Entry 6Q15 (electron microscopy, 5.15 A resolution (low resolution: residue-level contacts below are approximate; hydrogen-bond / salt-bridge calls are withheld)); this record covers chains O and P of the 110 polymer chains in the assembly.

# Chain O (and P)
Name: Protein InvG
Organism: Salmonella typhimurium (strain LT2 / SGSC1412 / ATCC 700720)
Notes: chain P of this document is another copy of the same molecule, construct and numbering; everything in this record applies to it too
UniProtKB: P35672 (INVG_SALTY); numbering as in UniProt (aligned over 1-562)
Chain sequence (562 residues; row label = number of the first residue in the row):
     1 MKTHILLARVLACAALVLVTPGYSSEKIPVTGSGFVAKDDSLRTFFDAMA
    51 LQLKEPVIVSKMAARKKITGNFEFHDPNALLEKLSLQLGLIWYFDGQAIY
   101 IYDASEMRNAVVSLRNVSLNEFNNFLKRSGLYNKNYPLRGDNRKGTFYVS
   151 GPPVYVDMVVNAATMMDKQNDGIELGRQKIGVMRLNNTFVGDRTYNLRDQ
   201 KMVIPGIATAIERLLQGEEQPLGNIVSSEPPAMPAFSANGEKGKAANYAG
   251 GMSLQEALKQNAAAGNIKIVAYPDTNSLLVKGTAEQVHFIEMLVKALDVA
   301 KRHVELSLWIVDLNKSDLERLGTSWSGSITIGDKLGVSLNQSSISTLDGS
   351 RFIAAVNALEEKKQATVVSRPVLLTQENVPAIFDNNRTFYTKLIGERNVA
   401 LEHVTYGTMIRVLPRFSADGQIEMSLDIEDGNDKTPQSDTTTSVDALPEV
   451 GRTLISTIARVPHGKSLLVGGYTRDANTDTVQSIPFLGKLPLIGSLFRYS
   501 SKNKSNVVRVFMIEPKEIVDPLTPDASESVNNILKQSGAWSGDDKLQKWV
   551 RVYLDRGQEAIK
Disordered / not traced: 1-26, 171-175, 228-251, 558-562 (chain P: 1-31, 171-175, 228-251, 558-562)

# Interface between chain O and chain P
Pairs across the interface - 207 pairs, chain O then chain P:
  Arg-43(O) with Ser-105(P)
  Asp-47(O) with Leu-86(P); Gln-87(P); Leu-88(P); Gly-89(P)
  Ala-50(O) with Leu-86(P)
  Leu-51(O) with Gln-87(P)
  Ile-58(O) with Ser-105(P)
  Asp-95(O) with Arg-139(P); Tyr-148(P); Ser-150(P)
  Gly-96(O) with Arg-139(P)
  Gln-97(O) with Asn-135(P); Tyr-136(P); Pro-137(P); Arg-139(P); Ser-150(P)
  Ala-98(O) with Met-107(P)
  Tyr-100(O) with Met-107(P); Asn-109(P)
  Phe-125(O) with Thr-146(P)
  Arg-128(O) with Asp-141(P)
  Val-154(O) with Asn-109(P)
  Met-158(O) with Tyr-148(P)
  Asn-161(O) with Val-111(P)
  Ala-162(O) with Val-111(P)
  Met-165(O) with Ser-113(P); Thr-146(P)
  Met-166(O) with Lys-144(P); Thr-146(P)
  Gln-169(O) with Leu-114(P); Arg-115(P)
  Gly-176(O) with Gln-220(P); Pro-221(P)
  Arg-177(O) with Pro-221(P); Leu-222(P); Gly-223(P); Gln-260(P)
  Gln-178(O) with Glu-218(P); Gln-220(P); Pro-221(P); Leu-222(P); Gly-223(P)
  Lys-179(O) with Asn-224(P); Val-226(P)
  Ile-180(O) with Leu-214(P); Leu-222(P); Ile-225(P); Val-226(P)
  Gly-181(O) with Val-226(P)
  Val-182(O) with Val-226(P); Ser-227(P)
  Arg-184(O) with Phe-416(P); Ser-417(P)
  Asn-186(O) with Arg-415(P); Ala-418(P)
  Asn-187(O) with Arg-415(P)
  Thr-188(O) with Arg-415(P)
  Phe-189(O) with Arg-415(P)
  Thr-194(O) with Gln-200(P)
  Asn-266(O) with Glu-218(P)
  Lys-268(O) with Leu-214(P)
  Tyr-272(O) with Pro-205(P); Gly-206(P); Ile-207(P)
  Pro-273(O) with Ile-204(P); Pro-205(P); Asn-378(P)
  Asp-274(O) with Arg-193(P); Lys-301(P); Asn-378(P)
  Thr-275(O) with Leu-297(P); Asn-378(P)
  Asn-276(O) with Asn-378(P); Arg-415(P)
  Leu-279(O) with Ile-211(P)
  Lys-281(O) with Leu-214(P); Glu-218(P)
  Ala-300(O) with Arg-460(P)
  Lys-301(O) with Arg-460(P)
  His-303(O) with Arg-460(P)
  Arg-351(O) with Asp-333(P); Lys-334(P)
  Phe-352(O) with Lys-334(P); Leu-335(P); Gly-336(P)
  Ile-353(O) with Gly-336(P); Ile-344(P)
  Ala-354(O) with Gly-336(P); Ser-338(P)
  Ala-355(O) with Ser-338(P)
  Val-356(O) with Val-337(P); Ser-338(P); Leu-339(P); Asn-340(P)
  Ala-358(O) with Asn-340(P); Ile-484(P); Pro-485(P)
  Leu-359(O) with Gln-482(P); Ser-483(P); Pro-485(P)
  Glu-360(O) with Gln-482(P); Ser-483(P)
  Glu-361(O) with Val-481(P); Gln-482(P)
  Lys-362(O) with Asp-479(P); Thr-480(P); Val-481(P)
  Lys-363(O) with Asp-479(P); Thr-480(P)
  Gln-364(O) with Thr-478(P); Asp-479(P)
  Ala-365(O) with Asn-477(P)
  Thr-366(O) with Ala-476(P); Asn-477(P)
  Val-367(O) with Arg-474(P); Asp-475(P); Ala-476(P)
  Val-368(O) with Arg-474(P); Asp-475(P)
  Ser-369(O) with Tyr-472(P); Thr-473(P)
  Arg-370(O) with Tyr-472(P); Thr-473(P)
  Pro-371(O) with Gly-471(P); Tyr-472(P)
  Val-372(O) with Gly-470(P); Gly-471(P)
  Leu-373(O) with Ile-455(P); Thr-457(P); Val-469(P)
  Leu-374(O) with Thr-457(P); Leu-468(P); Val-469(P)
  Gln-376(O) with Ile-458(P); Ala-459(P); Arg-460(P)
  Pro-380(O) with Ser-456(P)
  Ala-381(O) with Ser-456(P); Thr-457(P)
  Ile-382(O) with Leu-454(P); Ile-455(P); Ser-456(P)
  Phe-383(O) with Thr-453(P); Leu-454(P)
  Asp-384(O) with Arg-452(P); Thr-453(P); Leu-454(P)
  Asn-385(O) with Gly-451(P); Arg-452(P)
  Asn-386(O) with Gly-451(P); Arg-452(P)
  Arg-387(O) with Glu-449(P); Val-450(P); Gly-451(P)
  Thr-388(O) with Glu-449(P)
  Phe-389(O) with Arg-474(P)
  Tyr-390(O) with Thr-435(P); Val-444(P)
  Thr-391(O) with Leu-318(P); Arg-320(P)
  Lys-392(O) with Arg-320(P); Glu-361(P); Asp-445(P)
  Ile-394(O) with Arg-320(P); Asn-357(P)
  Gly-395(O) with Thr-441(P)
  Glu-396(O) with Thr-441(P)
  Val-399(O) with Asp-439(P); Thr-440(P)
  Ala-400(O) with Asp-439(P)
  Leu-401(O) with Ser-438(P); Asp-439(P)
  His-403(O) with Pro-436(P)
  Tyr-406(O) with Arg-474(P)
  Thr-408(O) with Tyr-472(P)
  Thr-442(O) with Arg-320(P); Tyr-499(P)
  Ala-446(O) with Arg-320(P); Asn-503(P)
  Pro-521(O) with Pro-462(P); Lys-465(P); Ser-466(P)
  Leu-522(O) with Ser-466(P); Leu-468(P)
  Asp-525(O) with Ser-466(P)
  Ala-526(O) with Ser-466(P); Met-512(P)
  Ser-527(O) with Trp-309(P)
  Val-530(O) with Trp-309(P); Val-368(P)
  Ser-537(O) with Thr-366(P)
  Lys-545(O) with Gln-536(P)
  Leu-546(O) with Ile-533(P); Gln-536(P); Ser-537(P)
  Trp-549(O) with Asn-532(P); Ile-533(P); Gln-536(P)
  Tyr-553(O) with Leu-522(P); Thr-523(P); Pro-524(P)
  Leu-554(O) with Arg-370(P); Lys-516(P)
  Asp-555(O) with Arg-370(P); Lys-516(P)
  Gly-557(O) with Lys-516(P)
Also at the interface, not in a pair above, chain O (125 interface residues in all): Lys-54, Glu-55, Pro-56, Val-57, Ser-129, Leu-131, Tyr-195, Asn-196, Val-270, Ala-271, Arg-302, Leu-321, Asn-357, Thr-375, Val-379, Asp-445, Pro-448, Ile-533, Leu-534
Also at the interface, not in a pair above, chain P (134 interface residues in all): Ala-104, Gly-140, Thr-188, Asp-199, Val-203, Ala-210, Arg-213, Leu-293, Val-299, Glu-305, Asp-312, Asn-314, Gln-341, Lys-363, Val-372, Leu-413, Glu-423, Gln-437, Leu-467, Ala-526

# Overview
Chain O and chain P form an interface of 125 and 134 residues respectively.
Chain O and chain P are both Protein InvG (Salmonella typhimurium (strain LT2 / SGSC1412 / ATCC 700720)); the
structure, Structure of the Salmonella SPI-1 injectisome needle complex, was determined by electron microscopy
(same publication as 6PEE, 6PEM, 6PEP, 6Q14 and 6Q16).
